PDB entry 8I3Q | electron microscopy, 3.10 A resolution | chains C and A

== Chain C ==
Molecule: 139-nt RNA strand
Sequence (139 nucleotides; each row starts with the number of its first residue; note: 16 numbers in that range are skipped by the numbering (no residue carries them; nothing is unmodelled there); a row labelled like 85A-85R holds insertion residues (85A, then the next letters in order)):
     1 GGGAUGCUUACUUAGUCAUCUGGUUGGCAAACCUCCGCGGACCUUCGGGA
    51 CCAAUGGAGAGGAACCCAGCCGAGAAGCAUCGAGC
85A-85R CGGUAAAUGAAUUUACCG
   102 GCUCUGACACCAAUUCGAAAUUAACACAAACAAGCU
Not modelled in the structure: 1-2, 85A-85R, 114-137

== Chain A ==
Protein: Cas12g
From: Escherichia coli
Sequence (767 residues; row label = number of the first residue in the row):
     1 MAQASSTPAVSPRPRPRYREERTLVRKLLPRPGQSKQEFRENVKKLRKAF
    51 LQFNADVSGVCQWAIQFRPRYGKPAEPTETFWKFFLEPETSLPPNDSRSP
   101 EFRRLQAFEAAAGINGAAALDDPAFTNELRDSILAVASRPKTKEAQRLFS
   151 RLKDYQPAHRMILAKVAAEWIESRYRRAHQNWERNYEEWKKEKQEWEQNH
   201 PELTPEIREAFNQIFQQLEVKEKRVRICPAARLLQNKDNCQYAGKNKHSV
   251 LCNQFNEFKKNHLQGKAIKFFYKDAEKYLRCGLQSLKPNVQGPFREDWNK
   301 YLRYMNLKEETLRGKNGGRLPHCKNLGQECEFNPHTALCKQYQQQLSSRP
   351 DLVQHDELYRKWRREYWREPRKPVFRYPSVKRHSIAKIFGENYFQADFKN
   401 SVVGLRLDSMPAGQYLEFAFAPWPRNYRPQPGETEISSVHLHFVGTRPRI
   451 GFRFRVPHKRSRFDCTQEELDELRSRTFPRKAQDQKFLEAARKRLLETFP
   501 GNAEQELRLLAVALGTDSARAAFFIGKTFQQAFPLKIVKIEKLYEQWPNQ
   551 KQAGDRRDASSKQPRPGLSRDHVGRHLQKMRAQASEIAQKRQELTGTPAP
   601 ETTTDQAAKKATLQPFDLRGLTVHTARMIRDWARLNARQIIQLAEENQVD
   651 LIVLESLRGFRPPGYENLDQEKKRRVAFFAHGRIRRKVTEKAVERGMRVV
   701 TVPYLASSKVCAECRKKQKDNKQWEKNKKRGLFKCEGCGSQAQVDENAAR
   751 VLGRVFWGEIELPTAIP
Not modelled in the structure: 1-13, 115-119, 232-355, 550-562, 596-612
Ion coordination: Zn2+: Cys-711, Cys-714, Cys-735, Cys-738
From the paper describing this entry:
  - binding site for the 139-nt RNA strand (chain C): Lys-221, Arg-368, Lys-539, Glu-541, His-576, His-624, Asp-631
  - mutagenesis - H572A: unchanged catalytic activity
  - Zn2+ coordination: Cys-711, Cys-714, Cys-735, Cys-738
  - mutagenesis - C711A/C714A, C735A/C738A: abolished catalytic activity on collateral RNase and single-strand DNase
  - contacts within the chain: Arg-570/Arg-661
  - mutagenesis - R661A/P662A/P663A, Y665A/E666A/N667A, K709A, K722A, K728A, K729A: decreased catalytic activity
  - mutagenesis - K221A, R368A: unchanged catalytic activity with the 139-nt RNA strand (chain C)
  - mutagenesis - K539A, E541A, H576A, H624A, D631A: decreased catalytic activity with the 139-nt RNA strand (chain C)
  - mutagenesis - C711A/C714A, C735A/C738A: abolished catalytic activity on target RNA
  - catalytic residues: Glu-655, Asp-745
  - conformationally variable residues: Glu-655 to Ala-680

== Interface between chain C and chain A ==
Residue-residue contacts (121):
  A10(C) / Pro-32(A)  base contact
  A10(C) / Gly-33(A)  base contact
  A10(C) / Gln-34(A)  sugar contact
  A10(C) / Ser-35(A)  base contact
  C11(C) / Pro-30(A)  phosphate contact
  U12(C) / Leu-29(A)  sugar contact
  U12(C) / Pro-30(A)  phosphate contact
  U13(C) / Arg-447(A)  salt bridge to the phosphate
  A14(C) / Arg-447(A)  hydrogen bond to the sugar
  G15(C) / Lys-27(A)  phosphate contact
  G15(C) / Arg-627(A)  phosphate contact
  G15(C) / Asp-631(A)  hydrogen bond to the base
  U16(C) / Lys-539(A)  hydrogen bond to the base
  U16(C) / Leu-568(A)  sugar contact
  U16(C) / His-624(A)  salt bridge to the phosphate
  U16(C) / Met-628(A)  phosphate contact
  U16(C) / Asp-631(A)  sugar contact
  C17(C) / Lys-539(A)  sugar contact
  C17(C) / Ile-540(A)  sugar contact
  C17(C) / Gly-567(A)  hydrogen bond to the phosphate
  C17(C) / Leu-568(A)  sugar contact
  C17(C) / His-572(A)  salt bridge to the phosphate
  C17(C) / His-624(A)  salt bridge to the phosphate
  C17(C) / Met-628(A)  phosphate contact
  A18(C) / Glu-541(A)  sugar contact
  A18(C) / Pro-566(A)  sugar contact
  A18(C) / Gly-567(A)  hydrogen bond to the phosphate
  A18(C) / His-572(A)  salt bridge to the phosphate
  C20(C) / Arg-575(A)  sugar contact
  U21(C) / Arg-575(A)  salt bridge to the phosphate
  U21(C) / His-576(A)  salt bridge to the phosphate
  U21(C) / Lys-579(A)  base contact
  U21(C) / Gly-620(A)  base contact
  U21(C) / Leu-621(A)  base contact
  U21(C) / His-624(A)  sugar contact
  A30(C) / Lys-44(A)  sugar contact
  A31(C) / Lys-44(A)  salt bridge to the phosphate
  C33(C) / Phe-616(A)  phosphate contact
  U34(C) / Phe-616(A)  phosphate contact
  C38(C) / Arg-147(A)  base contact
  G39(C) / Lys-143(A)  phosphate contact
  G39(C) / Glu-144(A)  hydrogen bond to the sugar
  G40(C) / Gln-62(A)  hydrogen bond to the sugar
  G40(C) / Thr-142(A)  phosphate contact
  G40(C) / Lys-143(A)  hydrogen bond to the phosphate
  G40(C) / Glu-144(A)  sugar contact
  A41(C) / Gln-66(A)  phosphate contact
  A41(C) / Thr-142(A)  phosphate contact
  A41(C) / Tyr-377(A)  hydrogen bond to the sugar
  C42(C) / Arg-68(A)  salt bridge to the phosphate
  C42(C) / Val-374(A)  base contact
  C42(C) / Phe-375(A)  hydrogen bond to the sugar
  C43(C) / Arg-68(A)  salt bridge to the phosphate
  C43(C) / Lys-372(A)  salt bridge to the phosphate
  U44(C) / Arg-368(A)  phosphate contact
  U44(C) / Glu-369(A)  phosphate contact
  U44(C) / Lys-372(A)  phosphate contact
  U45(C) / Lys-221(A)  hydrogen bond to the sugar
  U45(C) / Glu-222(A)  base contact
  U45(C) / Trp-367(A)  base contact
  U45(C) / Arg-368(A)  salt bridge to the phosphate
  U45(C) / Arg-371(A)  base contact
  C46(C) / Gln-216(A)  phosphate contact
  C46(C) / Lys-221(A)  salt bridge to the phosphate
  G49(C) / Val-374(A)  base contact
  A50(C) / Arg-376(A)  hydrogen bond to the sugar
  C51(C) / Arg-376(A)  sugar contact
  C51(C) / Tyr-377(A)  sugar contact
  C51(C) / Ser-379(A)  phosphate contact
  C52(C) / Ser-58(A)  hydrogen bond to the sugar
  C52(C) / Gln-62(A)  hydrogen bond to the base
  C52(C) / Ser-379(A)  phosphate contact
  C52(C) / Lys-381(A)  salt bridge to the phosphate
  A54(C) / Arg-147(A)  phosphate contact
  U55(C) / Arg-147(A)  salt bridge to the phosphate
  U55(C) / Arg-151(A)  salt bridge to the phosphate
  A60(C) / Leu-594(A)  sugar contact
  G61(C) / Leu-594(A)  sugar contact
  A63(C) / Glu-586(A)  hydrogen bond to the sugar
  A63(C) / Ile-587(A)  base contact
  A63(C) / Lys-590(A)  base contact
  A63(C) / Arg-591(A)  base contact
  A63(C) / Leu-594(A)  base contact
  A64(C) / Gln-583(A)  sugar contact
  A64(C) / Ile-587(A)  sugar contact
  A64(C) / Arg-591(A)  hydrogen bond to the base
  A64(C) / Asp-617(A)  hydrogen bond to the sugar
  C65(C) / Phe-616(A)  sugar contact
  C65(C) / Asp-617(A)  sugar contact
  C65(C) / Arg-619(A)  sugar contact
  C66(C) / Thr-446(A)  sugar contact
  C67(C) / Arg-40(A)  salt bridge to the phosphate
  A68(C) / Arg-40(A)  salt bridge to the phosphate
  G107(C) / Glu-541(A)  hydrogen bond to the base
  A108(C) / Lys-539(A)  base contact
  A108(C) / Glu-541(A)  sugar contact
  C109(C) / Lys-539(A)  hydrogen bond to the base
  C109(C) / Leu-543(A)  sugar contact
  C109(C) / Leu-635(A)  sugar contact
  A110(C) / Asn-426(A)  base contact
  A110(C) / Arg-634(A)  sugar contact
  A110(C) / Arg-638(A)  salt bridge to the phosphate
  A110(C) / Gln-639(A)  phosphate contact
  C111(C) / Arg-26(A)  base contact
  C111(C) / Pro-424(A)  base contact
  C111(C) / Arg-634(A)  hydrogen bond to the sugar
  C111(C) / Arg-638(A)  phosphate contact
  C111(C) / Lys-691(A)  salt bridge to the phosphate
  C112(C) / Arg-19(A)  hydrogen bond to the base
  C112(C) / Arg-22(A)  sugar contact
  C112(C) / Thr-23(A)  sugar contact
  C112(C) / Leu-24(A)  phosphate contact
  C112(C) / Tyr-427(A)  hydrogen bond to the phosphate
  C112(C) / Glu-690(A)  hydrogen bond to the sugar
  A113(C) / Thr-23(A)  base contact
  A113(C) / Val-25(A)  sugar contact
  A113(C) / His-383(A)  sugar contact
  A113(C) / Arg-453(A)  base contact
  A113(C) / Arg-630(A)  hydrogen bond to the phosphate
  A113(C) / Arg-634(A)  salt bridge to the phosphate
  A113(C) / Lys-687(A)  salt bridge to the phosphate
Also at the interface, not in a pair above, chain C (47 interface residues in all): G47, A53
Also at the interface, not in a pair above, chain A (94 interface residues in all): Glu-21, Lys-36, Ala-55, Ile-65, Glu-219, Pro-373, Pro-378, Val-380, His-442, Val-444, Gly-445, Lys-542, Gln-614, Leu-618, Val-623

== Overview ==
Chain C and chain A form an interface of 47 and 94 residues respectively; the contacts include 24 hydrogen
bonds and 22 salt bridges. Among the polar pairs are G15(C)/Asp-631(A), U16(C)/Lys-539(A) and
C52(C)/Gln-62(A). From the paper: catalytic residues Glu-655(A) and Asp-745(A); R661A/P662A/P663A,
Y665A/E666A/N667A and K709A of chain A, among others, reduce catalytic activity; 16 substitutions were tested
in all.
Chain C is a 139-nt RNA strand and chain A is Cas12g (Escherichia coli); the structure, Cryo-EM structure of
Cas12g-sgRNA binary complex, was determined by electron microscopy (same publication as 8I16).
